Entry 1YV1 (X-ray diffraction, 1.50 A resolution); this record covers chains A and B.

[Chain A (and B)]
Molecule: Nigerythrin
Source organism: Desulfovibrio vulgaris subsp. vulgaris
Notes: engineered mutation(s): A25S; chain B of this document is another copy of the same molecule, construct and numbering; everything in this record applies to it too
UniProt: P30820 (NIGY_DESVH); residues 1-202 here = UniProt positions 1-202
Sequence (202 residues; each row starts with the number of its first residue):
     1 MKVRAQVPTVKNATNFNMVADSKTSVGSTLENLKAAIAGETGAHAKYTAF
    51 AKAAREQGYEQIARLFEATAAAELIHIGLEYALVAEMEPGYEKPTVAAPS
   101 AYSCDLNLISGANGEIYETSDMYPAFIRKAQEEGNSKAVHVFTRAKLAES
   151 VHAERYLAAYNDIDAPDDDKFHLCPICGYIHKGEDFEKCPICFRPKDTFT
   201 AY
Bound ions: Fe2+ site 1: Glu40, Glu73, His76, Glu149; Fe2+ site 2: Glu73, Glu115, Glu149, His152; Fe2+ site 3: Cys174, Cys177, Cys189, Cys192
Swiss-Prot annotation at these positions:
  - binding site (Fe cation): Glu40, Glu73, Glu115, Glu118, Glu149, His152, Cys174, Cys177, Cys189, Cys192

[How chain A and chain B interact]
Contacting residue pairs - 67 pairs, chain A then chain B:
  Met1(A) - Asn161(B)
  Met1(A) - Asp162(B)
  Lys2(A) - Asp162(B)  hydrogen bond (backbone-side chain)
  Lys2(A) - Ala165(B)  hydrogen bond (side chain-backbone)
  Lys2(A) - Pro166(B)
  Lys2(A) - Asp167(B)  salt bridge
  Arg4(A) - Asp164(B)  salt bridge
  Ala13(A) - Asp164(B)
  Thr14(A) - Tyr59(B)  hydrogen bond
  Thr14(A) - Asp105(B)
  Thr14(A) - Ile163(B)
  Thr14(A) - Asp164(B)  hydrogen bond
  Asn15(A) - Asp105(B)
  Asn15(A) - Tyr160(B)  hydrogen bond (side chain-backbone)
  Asn15(A) - Ile163(B)
  Phe16(A) - Asp105(B)
  Asn17(A) - Ser103(B)
  Asn17(A) - Asp105(B)  hydrogen bond
  Asn17(A) - Leu106(B)
  Met18(A) - Leu106(B)
  Val19(A) - Leu106(B)
  Tyr59(A) - Thr14(B)  hydrogen bond
  Ser103(A) - Asn17(B)  hydrogen bond
  Asp105(A) - Thr14(B)
  Asp105(A) - Asn15(B)
  Asp105(A) - Phe16(B)
  Asp105(A) - Asn17(B)  hydrogen bond
  Leu106(A) - Asn17(B)
  Leu106(A) - Met18(B)
  Leu106(A) - Val19(B)
  Ile109(A) - Ile116(B)  hydrophobic
  Ile109(A) - Ser120(B)
  Asn113(A) - Ile116(B)
  Ile116(A) - Ile109(B)  hydrophobic
  Ile116(A) - Asn113(B)
  Ile116(A) - Ile116(B)  hydrophobic
  Thr119(A) - Tyr160(B)  hydrogen bond (backbone-side chain)
  Ser120(A) - Ile109(B)
  Lys146(A) - Tyr160(B)  hydrogen bond
  Ser150(A) - Tyr160(B)
  Ser150(A) - Asn161(B)  hydrogen bond
  Val151(A) - Asn161(B)
  Ala153(A) - Leu157(B)
  Glu154(A) - Ala158(B)
  Glu154(A) - Asn161(B)  hydrogen bond
  Leu157(A) - Ser150(B)
  Leu157(A) - Ala153(B)  hydrophobic
  Leu157(A) - Leu157(B)  hydrophobic
  Ala158(A) - Glu154(B)
  Tyr160(A) - Asn15(B)  hydrogen bond (side chain-backbone)
  Tyr160(A) - Thr119(B)  hydrogen bond (side chain-backbone)
  Tyr160(A) - Lys146(B)  hydrogen bond
  Tyr160(A) - Ser150(B)
  Asn161(A) - Met1(B)
  Asn161(A) - Ser150(B)  hydrogen bond
  Asn161(A) - Val151(B)
  Asn161(A) - Glu154(B)  hydrogen bond
  Asp162(A) - Met1(B)
  Asp162(A) - Lys2(B)  hydrogen bond (side chain-backbone)
  Ile163(A) - Thr14(B)
  Ile163(A) - Asn15(B)
  Asp164(A) - Arg4(B)  salt bridge
  Asp164(A) - Ala13(B)
  Asp164(A) - Thr14(B)  hydrogen bond
  Ala165(A) - Lys2(B)  hydrogen bond (backbone-side chain)
  Pro166(A) - Lys2(B)
  Asp167(A) - Lys2(B)  salt bridge
Interface residues without a listed pair, chain A (35 interface residues in all): Asn12
Interface residues without a listed pair, chain B (35 interface residues in all): Asn12

[Summary]
Chain A and chain B each contribute 35 residues to their interface, with 21 hydrogen bonds and 4 salt bridges.
Polar pairs include Lys2(A)-Asp167(B), Arg4(A)-Asp164(B) and Lys2(A)-Asp162(B). Glu40(A), Glu73(A), His76(A)
and Glu149(A) coordinate Fe2+ site 1. UniProt lists 10 Fe cation-binding residues on chain A.
Chain A and chain B are both Nigerythrin (Desulfovibrio vulgaris subsp. vulgaris); the structure, Fully
reduced state of nigerythrin (all ferrous), was determined by X-ray diffraction (same publication as 1YUX and
1YUZ).
